PDB entry 7Q3Y | electron microscopy, 4.34 A resolution (low resolution: residue-level contacts below are approximate; hydrogen-bond / salt-bridge calls are withheld) | chain A

[Chain A]
Name: Angiotensin-converting enzyme
Organism: Homo sapiens
Notes: EC 3.2.1.-, 3.4.15.1
UniProtKB: P12821 (ACE_HUMAN); residues 1-1211 here correspond to UniProt positions 30-1240 (UniProt number = residue number + 29)
Sequence (1211 residues; each row starts with the number of its first residue):
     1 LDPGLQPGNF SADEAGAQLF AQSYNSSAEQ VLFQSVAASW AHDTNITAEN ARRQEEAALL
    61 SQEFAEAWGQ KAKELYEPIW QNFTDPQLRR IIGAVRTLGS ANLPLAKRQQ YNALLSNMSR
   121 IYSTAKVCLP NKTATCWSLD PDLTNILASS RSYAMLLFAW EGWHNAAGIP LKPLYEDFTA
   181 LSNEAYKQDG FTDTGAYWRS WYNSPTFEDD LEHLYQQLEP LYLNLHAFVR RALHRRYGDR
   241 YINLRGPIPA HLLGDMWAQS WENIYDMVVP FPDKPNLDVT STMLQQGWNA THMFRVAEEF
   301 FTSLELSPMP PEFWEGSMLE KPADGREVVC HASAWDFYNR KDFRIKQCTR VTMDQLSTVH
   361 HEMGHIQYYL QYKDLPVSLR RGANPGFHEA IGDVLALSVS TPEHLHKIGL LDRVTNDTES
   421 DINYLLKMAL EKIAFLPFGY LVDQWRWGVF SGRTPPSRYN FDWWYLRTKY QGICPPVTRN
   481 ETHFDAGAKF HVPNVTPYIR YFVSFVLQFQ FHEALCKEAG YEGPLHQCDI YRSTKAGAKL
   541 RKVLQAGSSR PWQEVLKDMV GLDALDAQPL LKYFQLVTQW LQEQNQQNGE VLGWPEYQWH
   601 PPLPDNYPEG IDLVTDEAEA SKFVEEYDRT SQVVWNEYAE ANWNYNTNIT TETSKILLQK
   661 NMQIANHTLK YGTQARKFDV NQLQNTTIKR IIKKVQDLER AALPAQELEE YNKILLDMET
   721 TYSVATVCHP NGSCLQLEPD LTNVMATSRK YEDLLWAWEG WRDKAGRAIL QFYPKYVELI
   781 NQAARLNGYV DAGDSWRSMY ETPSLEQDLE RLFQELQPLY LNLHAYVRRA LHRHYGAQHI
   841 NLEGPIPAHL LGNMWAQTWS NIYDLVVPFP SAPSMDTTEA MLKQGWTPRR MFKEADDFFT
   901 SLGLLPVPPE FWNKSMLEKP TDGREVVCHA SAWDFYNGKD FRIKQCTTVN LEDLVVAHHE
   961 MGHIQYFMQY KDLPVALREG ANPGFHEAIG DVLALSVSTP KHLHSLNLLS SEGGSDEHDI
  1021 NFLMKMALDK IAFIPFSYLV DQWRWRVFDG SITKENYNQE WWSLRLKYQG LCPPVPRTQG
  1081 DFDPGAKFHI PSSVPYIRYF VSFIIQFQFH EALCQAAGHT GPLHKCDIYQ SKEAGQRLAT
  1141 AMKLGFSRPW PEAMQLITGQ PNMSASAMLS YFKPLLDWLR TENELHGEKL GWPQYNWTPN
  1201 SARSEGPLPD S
Not modelled in the structure: 1202-1211
Sequence notes: engineered mutation Leu576 (Pro605 in P12821)
Swiss-Prot annotation at these positions:
  - active site: Glu362 (Proton acceptor 1), His491 (Proton donor 1), Glu960 (Proton acceptor 2), His1089 (Proton donor 2)
  - binding site (chloride): Tyr202, Arg500, Arg762, Tyr800, Trp1061, Arg1065, Arg1098
  - binding site (Zn(2+)): His361, His365, Glu389, His959, His963, Glu987
  - site: Asn494 (Not glycosylated), Arg1137, Leu1138 (Cleavage), Asn1196 (Not glycosylated), Arg1203, Ser1204 (Cleavage)
  - glycosylation (N-linked (GlcNAc...) asparagine): Asn9, Asn25, Asn45, Asn82, Asn117, Asn131, Asn289, Asn416, Asn480, Asn648, Asn666 (complex), Asn685 (complex), Asn731, Asn913, Asn1162
Disulfide bonds: Cys128-Cys136, Cys330-Cys348, Cys516-Cys528, Cys728-Cys734, Cys928-Cys946, Cys1114-Cys1126
Covalently attached groups: N-acetylglucosamine (NAG) linked to Asn9, Asn25, Asn45, Asn82, Asn117, Asn416, Asn480, Asn648, Asn666, Asn685, Asn731, Asn913; glycan linked to Asn289
Bound ions: Zn2+: His361, His365, Glu389
Reported in the primary citation:
  - post-translational modification sites: Asn648, Asn666, Asn685, Asn731, Asn913
  - allosteric site: Phe461 to Gln471, Cys474, Tyr597 to His600 (from molecular simulation)
  - Zn2+ coordination: His361, His365
  - mutagenesis - R828H, K1087A, Y1096F: decreased catalytic activity (citing earlier work)
  - mutagenesis - S357V, E431D: decreased binding to N-domain-selective inhibitor (citing earlier work)
  - catalytic residues: His361, Glu362, His365, Glu389 (citing earlier work)

[In short]
N-acetylglucosamine is covalently linked to Asn9, Asn25, Asn45, Asn82, Asn117 and Asn416 and 6 more. Curated
annotation (UniProt) lists 4 active-site residues, 7 chloride-binding residues and 6 Zn2+-binding residues.
The paper reports catalytic residues His361, Glu362 and His365 among others; R828H, K1087A and Y1096F reduce
catalytic activity; 5 substitutions were tested in all.
Chain A is Angiotensin-converting enzyme (Homo sapiens); the structure, Structure of full-length, monomeric,
soluble somatic angiotensin I-converting enzyme showing the N- and C-terminal ellipsoid domains, was
determined by electron microscopy together with 7Q49, 7Q4C, 7Q4D and 7Q4E from the same study.
